PDB entry 8CEP | electron microscopy, 2.04 A resolution | chains A and F of the 19 polymer chains in the assembly

# Chain A
Molecule: 16S rRNA
Source organism: Escherichia coli BW25113
Sequence (1540 nucleotides; each row starts with the number of its first residue):
     1 AAAUUGAAGA GUUUGAUCAU GGCUCAGAUU GAACGCUGGC GGCAGGCCUA ACACAUGCAA
    61 GUCGAACGGU AACAGGAAGA AGCUUGCUUC UUUGCUGACG AGUGGCGGAC GGGUGAGUAA
   121 UGUCUGGGAA ACUGCCUGAU GGAGGGGGAU AACUACUGGA AACGGUAGCU AAUACCGCAU
   181 AACGUCGCAA GACCAAAGAG GGGGACCUUC GGGCCUCUUG CCAUCGGAUG UGCCCAGAUG
   241 GGAUUAGCUA GUAGGUGGGG UAACGGCUCA CCUAGGCGAC GAUCCCUAGC UGGUCUGAGA
   301 GGAUGACCAG CCACACUGGA ACUGAGACAC GGUCCAGACU CCUACGGGAG GCAGCAGUGG
   361 GGAAUAUUGC ACAAUGGGCG CAAGCCUGAU GCAGCCAUGC CGCGUGUAUG AAGAAGCCCU
   421 UCGGGUUGUA AAGUACUUUC AGCGGGGAGG AAGGGAGUAA AGUUAAUACC UUUGCUCAUU
   481 GACGUUACCC GCAGAAGAAG CACCGGCUAA CUCCGUGCCA GCAGCCXCGG UAAUACGGAG
   541 GGUGCAAGCG UUAAUCGGAA UUACUGGGCG UAAAGCGCAC GCAGGCGGUU UGUUAAGUCA
   601 GAUGUGAAAU CCCCGGGCUC AACCUGGGAA CUGCAUCUGA UACUGGCAAG CUUGAGUCUC
   661 GUAGAGGGGG GUAGAAUUCC AGGUGUAGCG GUGAAAUGCG UAGAGAUCUG GAGGAAUACC
   721 GGUGGCGAAG GCGGCCCCCU GGACGAAGAC UGACGCUCAG GUGCGAAAGC GUGGGGAGCA
   781 AACAGGAUUA GAUACCCUGG UAGUCCACGC CGUAAACGAU GUCGACUUGG AGGUUGUGCC
   841 CUUGAGGCGU GGCUUCCGGA GCUAACGCGU UAAGUCGACC GCCUGGGGAG UACGGCCGCA
   901 AGGUUAAAAC UCAAAUGAAU UGACGGGGGC CCGCACAAGC GGUGGAGCAU GUGGUUUAAU
   961 UCGAUGXAAC GCGAAGAACC UUACCUGGUC UUGACAUCCA CGGAAGUUUU CAGAGAUGAG
  1021 AAUGUGCCUU CGGGAACCGU GAGACAGGUG CUGCAUGGCU GUCGUCAGCU CGUGUUGUGA
  1081 AAUGUUGGGU UAAGUCCCGC AACGAGCGCA ACCCUUAUCC UUUGUUGCCA GCGGUCCGGC
  1141 CGGGAACUCA AAGGAGACUG CCAGUGAUAA ACUGGAGGAA GGUGGGGAUG ACGUCAAGUC
  1201 AUCAUGGCCC UUACGACCAG GGCUACACAC GUGCUACAAU GGCGCAUACA AAGAGAAGCG
  1261 ACCUCGCGAG AGCAAGCGGA CCUCAUAAAG UGCGUCGUAG UCCGGAUUGG AGUCUGCAAC
  1321 UCGACUCCAU GAAGUCGGAA UCGCUAGUAA UCGUGGAUCA GAAUGCCACG GUGAAUACGU
  1381 UCCCGGGCCU UGUACACACC GCCCGUXACA CCAUGGGAGU GGGUUGCAAA AGAAGUAGGU
  1441 AGCUUAACCU UCGGGAGGGC GCUUACCACU UUGUGAUUCA UGACUGGGGU GAAGUCGUAA
  1501 CAAGGUAACC GUAGGGGAAC CUGCGGUUGG AUCACCUCCU
Unresolved in the structure: 79-92, 205-213, 841-845, 930-1389, 1535-1540
Modified positions: PSU (pseudouridine-5'-monophosphate) at position 516, G7M (N7-methyl-guanosine-5'-monophosphate) at position 527, 2MG (2N-methylguanosine-5'-monophosphate) at position 966, 5MC (5-methylcytidine-5'-monophosphate) at position 967, 2MG (2N-methylguanosine-5'-monophosphate) at position 1207, 4OC (4n,o2'-methylcytidine-5'-monophosphate) at position 1402, 5MC (5-methylcytidine-5'-monophosphate) at position 1407, UR3 (3-methyluridine-5'-monophoshate) at position 1498, 2MG (2N-methylguanosine-5'-monophosphate) at position 1516, MA6 (6N-dimethyladenosine-5'-monophoshate) at position 1518, MA6 (6N-dimethyladenosine-5'-monophoshate) at position 1519
Metal / ion sites: K+ site 1: U5 (shared with 5 residues of chain D); K+ site 2: G11, U12, G21, G22; Mg2+ site 1 near G21 (its only coordinating residue here); Mg2+ site 2: C48, G115; Mg2+ site 3: A59, U387; K+ site 3: G61, U62, G104, G105; Mg2+ site 4 near G100 (its only coordinating residue here); K+ site 4: G107, G324, G326; K+ site 5: G107, G108, G326; Mg2+ site 5: A109, G331; K+ site 6: A109, C110, G111; Mg2+ site 6 near G111 (its only coordinating residue here); 18 more K+ sites not listed; 32 more Mg2+ sites not listed
Small-molecule neighbours: kasugamycin (KSG; (1S,2R,3S,4R,5S,6S)-2,3,4,5,6-pentahydroxycyclohexyl 2-amino-4-{[carboxy(imino)methyl]amino}-2,3,4,6-tetradeoxy-alpha-D-arabino-hexopyranoside): G791, A792, A794, C795, G926, UR3_1498, A1499, G1504, G1505, U1506

# Chain F
Name: Small ribosomal subunit protein bS6, non-modified isoform
Source organism: Escherichia coli BW25113
UniProtKB: P02358 (RS6_ECOLI); residue numbers follow UniProt; this construct covers 1-131
Amino-acid sequence (131 residues; numbered 1 to 131; the number before each row is that of its first residue):
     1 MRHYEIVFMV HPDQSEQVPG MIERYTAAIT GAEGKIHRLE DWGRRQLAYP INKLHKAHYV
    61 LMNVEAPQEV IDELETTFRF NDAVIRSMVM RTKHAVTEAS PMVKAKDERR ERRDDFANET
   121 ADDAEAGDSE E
Unresolved in the structure: 1, 102-131
Metal / ion sites: K+: Phe78, Arg79, Asn81, Val84
Curated features (UniProtKB/Swiss-Prot):
  - modified residue: Lys93 (N6-acetyllysine)

# Chain A / chain F interface
Contacting residue pairs (22; chain A residue first):
  U662(A) with Lys93(F), salt bridge to the phosphate
  G671(A) with Arg79(F), hydrogen bond to the sugar
  U672(A) with Arg79(F), salt bridge to the phosphate
  A673(A) with Arg86(F), hydrogen bond to the phosphate
  G674(A) with Tyr49(F), sugar contact; Arg86(F), salt bridge to the phosphate
  G710(A) with Lys53(F), phosphate contact
  G711(A) with Lys53(F), salt bridge to the phosphate
  C735(A) with Met88(F), sugar contact
  C736(A) with Met88(F), sugar contact; Val89(F), hydrogen bond to the sugar; Met90(F), phosphate contact
  C737(A) with Tyr4(F), phosphate contact; Val89(F), sugar contact; Met90(F), phosphate contact; Arg91(F), hydrogen bond to the phosphate
  C738(A) with Arg2(F), salt bridge to the phosphate; Tyr4(F), hydrogen bond to the phosphate; Gln68(F), hydrogen bond to the phosphate; Arg91(F), salt bridge to the phosphate
  C739(A) with Arg2(F), salt bridge to the phosphate; Gln68(F), hydrogen bond to the phosphate
Other interface residues (no listed pair), chain F (15 interface residues in all): Pro50, Ile51, Asp72

# Overview
12 residues of chain A face 15 of chain F across their interface; the contacts include 7 hydrogen bonds and 7
salt bridges. Among the polar pairs are G671(A)-Arg79(F), C736(A)-Val89(F) and A673(A)-Arg86(F). Bound to
chain A: kasugamycin.
Chain A is 16S rRNA and chain F is Small ribosomal subunit protein bS6, non-modified isoform, both from
Escherichia coli BW25113; the structure, Kasugamycin bound to the 30S body, was determined by electron
microscopy (same publication as 8CA7, 8CAI, 8CF1, 8CF8, 8CGI, 8CGJ, 8CGR and 8CGU).
